Entry 6IFK (electron microscopy, 3.20 A resolution); this record covers chains D and J of the 10 polymer chains in the assembly.

# Chain D
Name: Type III-A CRISPR-associated protein Csm2
From: Streptococcus thermophilus ND03
UniProtKB: A0A2U2M049 (A0A2U2M049_STRTR); residues 1-126 here = UniProt positions 1-126
Sequence (126 residues; row label = number of the first residue in the row):
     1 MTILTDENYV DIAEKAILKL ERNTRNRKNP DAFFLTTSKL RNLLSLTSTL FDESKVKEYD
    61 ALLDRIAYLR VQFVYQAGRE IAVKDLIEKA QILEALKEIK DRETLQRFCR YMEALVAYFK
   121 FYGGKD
Disordered / not traced: 1-2, 124-126
From the paper describing this entry:
  - mutagenesis - K39A, R41A: decreased catalytic activity

# Chain J
Molecule: CTR1
Sequence (42 nucleotides; numbered 1 to 42; the number before each row is that of its first residue):
     1 GGUAGGAAUG GGUAAUUAUA GCGAGCUAGA AAGCCAAAGG UC
Disordered / not traced: 1-6, 40-42

# Interface between chain D and chain J
Contacting residue pairs (13):
  Thr36(D) with A14(J), hydrogen bond to the phosphate
  Thr37(D) with A15(J), hydrogen bond to the phosphate; U16(J), phosphate contact
  Ser38(D) with A14(J), phosphate contact; A15(J), hydrogen bond to the phosphate
  Lys39(D) with U13(J), salt bridge to the phosphate; A14(J), phosphate contact
  Arg41(D) with U17(J), hydrogen bond to the sugar
  Tyr75(D) with G12(J), hydrogen bond to the phosphate
  Arg79(D) with G12(J), salt bridge to the phosphate; U13(J), salt bridge to the phosphate
  Lys120(D) with U16(J), salt bridge to the phosphate; U17(J), salt bridge to the phosphate
Also at the interface, not in a pair above, chain J (7 interface residues in all): G11

# Summary
Chain D and chain J form an interface of 8 and 7 residues respectively, with 5 hydrogen bonds and 5 salt
bridges. Polar pairs include Arg41(D)-U17(J), Thr36(D)-A14(J) and Thr37(D)-A15(J). The paper reports that K39A
and R41A of chain D reduce catalytic activity.
Chain D is Type III-A CRISPR-associated protein Csm2 (Streptococcus thermophilus ND03) and chain J is CTR1;
the structure, Cryo-EM structure of type III-A Csm-CTR1 complex, AMPPNP bound, was determined by electron
microscopy together with 6IFL, 6IFN, 6IFR, 6IFU, 6IFY, 6IFZ and 6IG0 from the same study.
